Entry 1S1T (X-ray diffraction, 2.40 A resolution); this record covers chains A and B.

[Chain A]
Molecule: Reverse transcriptase
From: Human immunodeficiency virus 1
Notes: EC 2.7.7.49; fragment: p66
Reference sequence: P04585 (POL_HV1H2); residues 1-560 here correspond to UniProt positions 156-715 (UniProt number = residue number + 155)
Sequence (560 residues; row label = number of the first residue in the row):
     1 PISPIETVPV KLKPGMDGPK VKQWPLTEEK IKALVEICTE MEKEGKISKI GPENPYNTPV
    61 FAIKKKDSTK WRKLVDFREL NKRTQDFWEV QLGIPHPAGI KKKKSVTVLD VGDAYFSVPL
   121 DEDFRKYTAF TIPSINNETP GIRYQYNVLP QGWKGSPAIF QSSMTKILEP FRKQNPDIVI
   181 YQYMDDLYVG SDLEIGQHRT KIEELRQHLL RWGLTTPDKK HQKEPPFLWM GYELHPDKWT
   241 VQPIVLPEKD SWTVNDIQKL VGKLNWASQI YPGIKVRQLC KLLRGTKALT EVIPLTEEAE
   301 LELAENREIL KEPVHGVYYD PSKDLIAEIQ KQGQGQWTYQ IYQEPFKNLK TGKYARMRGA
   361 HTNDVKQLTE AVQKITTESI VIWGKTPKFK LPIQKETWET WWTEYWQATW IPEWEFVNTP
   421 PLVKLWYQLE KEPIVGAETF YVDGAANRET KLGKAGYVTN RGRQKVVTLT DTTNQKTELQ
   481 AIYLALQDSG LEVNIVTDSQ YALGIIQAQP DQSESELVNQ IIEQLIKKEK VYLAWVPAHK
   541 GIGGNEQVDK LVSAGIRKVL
Not modelled in the structure: 1-2, 65-70, 218, 544-560
Modified residues: Cys280 (3-sulfinoalanine; CSD)
Construct notes: engineered mutation Ile100 (Leu255 in P04585); modified residue (280)
Small-molecule neighbours: UC-781 (UC1; 2-methyl-furan-3-carbothioic acid [4-chloro-3-(3-methyl-but-2-enyloxy)-phenyl]-amide): Pro95, Ile100, Lys101, Lys102, Lys103, Val106, Val179, Tyr181, Tyr188, Val189, Gly190, Phe227, Trp229, Leu234, His235, Pro236, Tyr318

[Chain B]
Molecule: Reverse transcriptase
From: Human immunodeficiency virus 1
Notes: EC 2.7.7.49; fragment: p51
Reference sequence: P04585 (POL_HV1H2); residues 1-440 here correspond to UniProt positions 156-595 (UniProt number = residue number + 155)
Sequence (440 residues; row label = number of the first residue in the row):
     1 PISPIETVPV KLKPGMDGPK VKQWPLTEEK IKALVEICTE MEKEGKISKI GPENPYNTPV
    61 FAIKKKDSTK WRKLVDFREL NKRTQDFWEV QLGIPHPAGI KKKKSVTVLD VGDAYFSVPL
   121 DEDFRKYTAF TIPSINNETP GIRYQYNVLP QGWKGSPAIF QSSMTKILEP FRKQNPDIVI
   181 YQYMDDLYVG SDLEIGQHRT KIEELRQHLL RWGLTTPDKK HQKEPPFLWM GYELHPDKWT
   241 VQPIVLPEKD SWTVNDIQKL VGKLNWASQI YPGIKVRQLC KLLRGTKALT EVIPLTEEAE
   301 LELAENREIL KEPVHGVYYD PSKDLIAEIQ KQGQGQWTYQ IYQEPFKNLK TGKYARMRGA
   361 HTNDVKQLTE AVQKITTESI VIWGKTPKFK LPIQKETWET WWTEYWQATW IPEWEFVNTP
   421 PLVKLWYQLE KEPIVGAETF
Not modelled in the structure: 1-3, 89-92, 216-232
Construct notes: engineered mutation Ile100 (Leu255 in P04585)

[Interface between chain A and chain B]
Residue-residue contacts (113; chain A residue first):
  Val8(A) with Glu53(B)
  Pro9(A) with Glu53(B)
  Gln85(A) with Glu53(B), hydrogen bond (side chain-backbone)
  Asp86(A) with Pro55(B)
  Phe87(A) with Pro52(B); Glu53(B)
  Trp88(A) with Val21(B); Pro52(B), hydrogen bond (backbone-backbone); Asn54(B); Pro55(B); Asn57(B); Thr131(B); Arg143(B)
  Gln91(A) with Asn137(B), hydrogen bond (side chain-backbone)
  Gly93(A) with Asn137(B), hydrogen bond (backbone-side chain)
  Ile94(A) with Asn136(B); Asn137(B)
  Pro95(A) with Asn136(B); Asn137(B); Glu138(B)
  His96(A) with Asn136(B), hydrogen bond (backbone-side chain)
  Gly99(A) with Asn136(B); Glu138(B)
  Ile100(A) with Asn136(B); Glu138(B)
  Lys101(A) with Glu138(B), salt bridge
  Ser162(A) with Pro52(B)
  Thr165(A) with Pro140(B)
  Tyr181(A) with Asn137(B); Glu138(B)
  Gln182(A) with Pro140(B)
  Lys366(A) with Gln394(B)
  Glu370(A) with Gln394(B)
  Gln373(A) with Glu396(B); Thr400(B), hydrogen bond; Trp401(B)
  Thr376(A) with Trp401(B)
  Thr377(A) with Thr400(B), hydrogen bond
  Ile380(A) with Leu26(B)
  Val381(A) with Ile135(B); Asn136(B), hydrogen bond (backbone-backbone)
  Ile382(A) with Ile135(B); Asn136(B)
  Trp383(A) with Ile135(B)
  Gly384(A) with Thr27(B); Glu28(B), hydrogen bond (backbone-backbone); Ile135(B)
  Lys385(A) with Glu28(B), salt bridge
  Glu399(A) with His361(B), salt bridge
  Trp402(A) with Lys331(B), hydrogen bond (backbone-side chain); His361(B); Thr362(B); Asp364(B), hydrogen bond
  Thr403(A) with Gly333(B); Gln334(B), hydrogen bond (backbone-backbone)
  Glu404(A) with Gln334(B), hydrogen bond
  Tyr405(A) with Lys331(B), hydrogen bond (backbone-side chain)
  Trp406(A) with Lys331(B); Val417(B); Asn418(B); Thr419(B)
  Gln407(A) with Lys331(B), hydrogen bond (backbone-side chain); Asp364(B); Pro392(B); Ile393(B); Gln394(B)
  Ala408(A) with Asp364(B); Pro392(B), hydrogen bond (backbone-backbone); Ile393(B)
  Thr409(A) with Asp364(B), hydrogen bond (backbone-side chain)
  Trp410(A) with Thr362(B), hydrogen bond (side chain-backbone); Asn363(B); Val365(B), hydrophobic; Trp401(B); Tyr405(B)
  Pro412(A) with Trp401(B), hydrophobic
  Pro433(A) with Asn255(B); Thr290(B)
  Val435(A) with Thr290(B)
  Thr439(A) with Ala288(B); Leu289(B), hydrogen bond (side chain-backbone)
  Tyr441(A) with Val254(B); Thr286(B); Lys287(B), hydrogen bond (side chain-backbone)
  Val458(A) with Thr286(B)
  Thr459(A) with Thr286(B)
  Asn460(A) with Thr286(B); Lys287(B); Ala288(B)
  Asn494(A) with Leu289(B)
  Val496(A) with Leu289(B), hydrophobic
  Leu503(A) with Pro421(B)
  Gln507(A) with Thr419(B), hydrogen bond (side chain-backbone); Pro420(B); Pro421(B)
  Tyr532(A) with Asn255(B), hydrogen bond; Lys259(B); Leu289(B), hydrophobic
  Ala534(A) with Asn255(B)
  Val536(A) with Gln258(B)
  Pro537(A) with Val261(B), hydrophobic; Gly262(B); Asn265(B)
  Lys540(A) with Asn265(B); Val276(B); Cys280(B)
  Gly541(A) with Cys280(B); Leu283(B); Arg284(B), hydrogen bond (backbone-backbone)
  Ile542(A) with Cys280(B); Leu283(B)
  Gly543(A) with Leu283(B), hydrogen bond (backbone-backbone); Gly285(B)
Interface residues without a listed pair, chain A (65 interface residues in all): Ala158, Ile159, Gln161, Ile180, Ile434, Trp535
Interface residues without a listed pair, chain B (62 interface residues in all): Lys20, Pro25, Tyr56, Thr139, Lys281, Gln332, Trp337, Thr397, Leu422

[Summary]
The interface between chain A and chain B involves 65 residues on one side and 62 on the other, with 24
hydrogen bonds and 3 salt bridges. Polar pairs include Lys101(A)-Glu138(B), Lys385(A)-Glu28(B) and
Glu399(A)-His361(B). Ligands of chain A: UC-781.
Chain A is Reverse transcriptase and chain B is Reverse transcriptase, both from Human immunodeficiency virus
1; the structure, Crystal structure of L100I mutant HIV-1 reverse transcriptase in complex with UC-781, was
determined by X-ray diffraction (same publication as 1S1U, 1S1V, 1S1W and 1S1X).
